9MU2 - chains K and W of the 42 polymer chains in the assembly; structure by electron microscopy, 3.54 A resolution.

Chain K (and W):
Molecule: Major tail protein
From: Staphylococcus phage 80alpha
Notes: chain W of this document is another copy of the same molecule, construct and numbering; everything in this record applies to it too
UniProtKB: A4ZFB9 (A4ZFB9_BP80A); residues 1-193 here = UniProt positions 1-193
Sequence (193 residues; each row starts with the number of its first residue):
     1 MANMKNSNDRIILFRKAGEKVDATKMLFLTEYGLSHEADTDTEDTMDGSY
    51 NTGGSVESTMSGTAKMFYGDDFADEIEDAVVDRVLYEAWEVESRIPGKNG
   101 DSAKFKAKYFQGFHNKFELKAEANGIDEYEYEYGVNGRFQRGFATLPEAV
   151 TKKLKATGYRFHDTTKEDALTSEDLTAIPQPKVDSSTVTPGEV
Disordered / not traced: 1, 164-193

Interface between chain K and chain W:
Residue-residue contacts (52; chain K residue first):
  Phe28(K) with Met4(W), hydrophobic
  Ser55(K) with Asp44(W), hydrogen bond; Ser49(W)
  Met66(K) with Lys5(W), hydrogen bond (backbone-backbone)
  Phe67(K) with Asn3(W)
  Tyr68(K) with Asn3(W), hydrogen bond (backbone-backbone); Met4(W); Lys5(W); Asp9(W), hydrogen bond; Arg94(W); Ile95(W), hydrophobic
  Asp74(K) with Lys106(W), salt bridge; Arg141(W), salt bridge
  Glu77(K) with Lys108(W), salt bridge; Arg141(W), salt bridge
  Asp78(K) with Arg138(W), salt bridge; Phe139(W); Arg141(W), salt bridge
  Val80(K) with His36(W); Val56(W)
  Val81(K) with Arg138(W)
  Asp82(K) with Arg138(W), salt bridge
  Arg83(K) with Ala38(W); Thr40(W); Val56(W)
  Asn115(K) with Glu37(W); Ala38(W), hydrogen bond (backbone-backbone); Thr40(W)
  Lys116(K) with His36(W); Glu37(W), salt bridge
  Phe117(K) with Leu34(W); Ser35(W); His36(W), hydrogen bond (backbone-backbone)
  Glu118(K) with Leu34(W); Ser35(W), hydrogen bond
  Leu119(K) with Arg10(W); Tyr32(W), hydrophobic; Gly33(W); Leu34(W), hydrogen bond (backbone-backbone)
  Lys120(K) with Tyr32(W)
  Ala121(K) with Ser7(W); Glu31(W); Tyr32(W), hydrogen bond (backbone-backbone)
  Glu122(K) with Ser7(W), hydrogen bond (backbone-side chain)
  Ala123(K) with Ser7(W); Thr30(W), hydrogen bond (backbone-backbone)
  Gly125(K) with Asn6(W); Ser7(W), hydrogen bond (backbone-side chain)
  Ile126(K) with Met4(W), hydrophobic; Lys5(W)
  Asp127(K) with Lys5(W), hydrogen bond (backbone-backbone); Arg10(W), salt bridge
Also at the interface, not in a pair above, chain K (26 interface residues in all): Asn124, Asn136
Also at the interface, not in a pair above, chain W (29 interface residues in all): Asn51, Gly54

Overview:
The interface between chain K and chain W involves 26 residues on one side and 29 on the other, with 13
hydrogen bonds and 9 salt bridges. Polar contacts include Asp74(K)-Lys106(W), Asp74(K)-Arg141(W) and
Glu77(K)-Lys108(W).
Both chains are Major tail protein (Staphylococcus phage 80alpha). Entry 9MU2 (SaPI1 neck structure with DNA,
tail completion protein, and tape measure protein) was determined by electron microscopy (same publication as
9MU3).
